6FVU - chains a and g of the 47 polymer chains in the assembly; structure by electron microscopy, 4.50 A resolution (low resolution: residue-level contacts below are approximate; hydrogen-bond / salt-bridge calls are withheld).

[Chain a]
Protein: Proteasome subunit alpha type-1
From: Saccharomyces cerevisiae (strain ATCC 204508 / S288c)
Notes: EC 3.4.25.1
UniProtKB: P21243 (PSA1_YEAST); residues 10-251 here = UniProt positions 10-251
Chain sequence (242 residues; row label = number of the first residue in the row):
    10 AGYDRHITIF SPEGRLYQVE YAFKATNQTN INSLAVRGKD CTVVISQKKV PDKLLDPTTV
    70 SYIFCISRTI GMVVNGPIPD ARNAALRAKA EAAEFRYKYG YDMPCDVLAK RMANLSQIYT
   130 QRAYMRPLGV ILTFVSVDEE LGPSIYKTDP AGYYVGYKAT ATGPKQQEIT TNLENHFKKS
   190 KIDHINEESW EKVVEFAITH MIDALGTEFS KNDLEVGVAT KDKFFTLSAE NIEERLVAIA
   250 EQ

[Chain g]
Protein: Probable proteasome subunit alpha type-7
From: Saccharomyces cerevisiae (strain ATCC 204508 / S288c)
Notes: EC 3.4.25.1
UniProtKB: P21242 (PSA7_YEAST); numbering as in UniProt (aligned over 7-248)
Chain sequence (242 residues; row label = number of the first residue in the row):
     7 GYDLSNSVFS PDGRNFQVEY AVKAVENGTT SIGIKCNDGV VFAVEKLITS KLLVPQKNVK
    67 IQVVDRHIGC VYSGLIPDGR HLVNRGREEA ASFKKLYKTP IPIPAFADRL GQYVQAHTLY
   127 NSVRPFGVST IFGGVDKNGA HLYMLEPSGS YWGYKGAATG KGRQSAKAEL EKLVDHHPEG
   187 LSAREAVKQA AKIIYLAHED NKEKDFELEI SWCSLSETNG LHKFVKGDLL QEAIDFAQKE
   247 IN

[Interface between chain a and chain g]
Residue-residue contacts (63):
  R14(a) - Y8(g)
  H15(a) - G7(g)
  H15(a) - Y8(g)
  H15(a) - V14(g)
  Q27(a) - S13(g)
  Q27(a) - V14(g)
  Q27(a) - F15(g)
  Y30(a) - Y8(g)
  Y30(a) - F15(g)
  Y30(a) - S16(g)
  Y30(a) - P17(g)
  A31(a) - F15(g)
  K33(a) - P17(g)
  K33(a) - G19(g)
  Q37(a) - D18(g)
  Q37(a) - G19(g)
  D61(a) - E177(g)
  K62(a) - K161(g)
  K62(a) - E177(g)
  K62(a) - V180(g)
  K62(a) - D181(g)
  L63(a) - Y160(g)
  L63(a) - K161(g)
  L63(a) - G162(g)
  L63(a) - K173(g)
  L63(a) - L176(g)
  L63(a) - E177(g)
  L64(a) - W158(g)
  L64(a) - G159(g)
  L64(a) - K161(g)
  D65(a) - G159(g)
  D65(a) - Y160(g)
  D65(a) - K161(g)
  T68(a) - Y149(g)
  T68(a) - W158(g)
  T68(a) - G159(g)
  V69(a) - W158(g)
  S70(a) - W158(g)
  Y71(a) - W158(g)
  I87(a) - W158(g)
  P88(a) - Q121(g)
  P88(a) - S154(g)
  P88(a) - G155(g)
  P88(a) - S156(g)
  D89(a) - Q121(g)
  R91(a) - Q118(g)
  R91(a) - Y157(g)
  R91(a) - W158(g)
  N92(a) - Q118(g)
  N92(a) - Q121(g)
  N92(a) - L125(g)
  L95(a) - D114(g)
  L95(a) - Q118(g)
  Y133(a) - L125(g)
  Y133(a) - Y126(g)
  Y133(a) - N127(g)
  R135(a) - S13(g)
  R135(a) - F15(g)
  R135(a) - N21(g)
  R135(a) - Q121(g)
  R135(a) - T124(g)
  R135(a) - L125(g)
  P136(a) - F15(g)
Also at the interface, not in a pair above, chain a (30 interface residues in all): Y12, A34, P66, A132, M134
Also at the interface, not in a pair above, chain g (36 interface residues in all): L10, N12, K41, S128

[Overview]
The interface between chain a and chain g involves 30 residues on one side and 36 on the other.
Chain a is Proteasome subunit alpha type-1 and chain g is Probable proteasome subunit alpha type-7, both from
Saccharomyces cerevisiae (strain ATCC 204508 / S288c); the structure, 26S proteasome, s2 state, was determined
by electron microscopy together with 6FVW, 6FVT, 6FVV, 6FVX and 6FVY from the same study.
